PDB entry 3SDY | X-ray diffraction, 2.85 A resolution | chains A and B of the 4 polymer chains in the assembly

== Chain A ==
Protein: Hemagglutinin HA1 chain
From: Influenza A virus
UniProt: Q91MA7 (HEMA_I68A4); residues 11-329 here correspond to UniProt positions 27-345 (UniProt number = residue number + 16)
Amino-acid sequence (323 residues; row label = number of the first residue in the row):
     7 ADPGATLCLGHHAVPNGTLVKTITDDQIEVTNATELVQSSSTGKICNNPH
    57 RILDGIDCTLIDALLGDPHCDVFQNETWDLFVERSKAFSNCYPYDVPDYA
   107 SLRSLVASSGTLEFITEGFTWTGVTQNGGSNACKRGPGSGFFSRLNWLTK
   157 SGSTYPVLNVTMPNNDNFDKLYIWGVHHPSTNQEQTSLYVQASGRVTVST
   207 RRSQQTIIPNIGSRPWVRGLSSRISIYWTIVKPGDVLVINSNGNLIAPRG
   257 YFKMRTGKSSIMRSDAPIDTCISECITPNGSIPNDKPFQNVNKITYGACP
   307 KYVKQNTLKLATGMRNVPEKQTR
Disordered / not traced: 7-8, 328-329
Sequence notes: expression tag (7-10)
Disulfides: Cys52-Cys277, Cys64-Cys76, Cys97-Cys139, Cys281-Cys305
Covalent attachments: N-acetylglucosamine (NAG) linked to Asn38, Asn285; glycan linked to Asn81, Asn165
From the paper describing this entry:
  - post-translational modification sites: Asn38 (proposed by the authors, not directly observed)

== Chain B ==
Protein: Hemagglutinin HA2 chain
From: Influenza A virus
UniProt: Q91MA7 (HEMA_I68A4); residues 1-176 here correspond to UniProt positions 346-521 (UniProt number = residue number + 345)
Amino-acid sequence (176 residues; numbered 1 to 176; the number before each row is that of its first residue):
     1 GLFGAIAGFIENGWEGMIDGWYGFRHQNSEGTGQAADLKSTQAAIDQING
    51 KLNRVIEKTNEKFHQIEKEFSEVEGRIQDLEKYVEDTKIDLWSYNAELLV
   101 ALENQHTIDLTDSEMNKLFEKTGRQLRENAEDMGNGCFKIYHKCDNACIE
   151 SIRNGTYDHDVYRDEALNNRFQIKGV
Disordered / not traced: 173-176
Disulfides: Cys144-Cys148
Covalent attachments: glycan linked to Asn154
From the paper describing this entry:
  - mutagenesis - E15Q (10-fold), Q34R (100-fold), Q34T (10-fold): decreased binding to CR8020

== Interface between chain A and chain B ==
Inter-chain disulfides: Cys14(A)-Cys137(B)
Contacting residue pairs (120):
  Pro9(A) with Lys143(B)
  Gly10(A) with Ile140(B); His142(B)
  Ala11(A) with Gln27(B); Phe138(B); Lys139(B); Ile140(B), hydrogen bond (backbone-backbone)
  Thr12(A) with Arg25(B); His26(B); Gln27(B), hydrogen bond (backbone-backbone); Phe138(B)
  Leu13(A) with Phe24(B), hydrophobic; Arg25(B); Cys137(B); Phe138(B), hydrogen bond (backbone-backbone); Ile152(B), hydrophobic
  Cys14(A) with Trp14(B); Gly23(B); Phe24(B); Arg25(B), hydrogen bond (backbone-backbone); Gly136(B); Cys137(B), disulfide
  Leu15(A) with Ile10(B); Trp14(B); Gly23(B); Phe24(B), hydrophobic; Leu118(B), hydrophobic; Phe119(B), hydrophobic; Thr122(B); Gly136(B), hydrogen bond (backbone-backbone)
  Gly16(A) with Trp14(B); Tyr22(B); Gly23(B), hydrogen bond (backbone-backbone); Met115(B)
  His17(A) with Ile6(B); Ile10(B); Asn12(B); Gly13(B); Trp14(B), hydrogen bond (backbone-backbone); Met17(B); Trp21(B); Met115(B)
  His18(A) with Trp14(B); Met17(B); Gly20(B); Trp21(B), hydrogen bond (backbone-backbone)
  Ala19(A) with Gly13(B); Trp14(B), hydrogen bond (backbone-backbone); Glu15(B)
  Pro21(A) with Glu15(B)
  Val26(A) with Asn104(B)
  Lys27(A) with Glu97(B); Ala101(B); Asn104(B), hydrogen bond (backbone-side chain)
  Thr28(A) with Ala101(B); Gln105(B), hydrogen bond; Ile108(B)
  Ile29(A) with Ala101(B), hydrophobic; Leu102(B), hydrophobic; Gln105(B), hydrogen bond (backbone-side chain)
  Thr30(A) with Gln105(B), hydrogen bond
  Thr40(A) with Leu52(B)
  Leu42(A) with Val100(B), hydrophobic
  Arg109(A) with Glu67(B), salt bridge
  Ser114(A) with His64(B)
  Ser266(A) with His64(B)
  Arg269(A) with Glu67(B), salt bridge
  Asn290(A) with Asn60(B)
  Pro293(A) with Thr59(B)
  Phe294(A) with Ala96(B), hydrophobic
  Lys299(A) with Gln65(B); Lys68(B), hydrogen bond (backbone-side chain)
  Ile300(A) with Lys68(B); Glu69(B)
  Thr301(A) with Gln65(B), hydrogen bond
  Gly303(A) with Glu61(B)
  Ala304(A) with Asn60(B)
  Cys305(A) with Asn60(B); Glu61(B), hydrogen bond (backbone-backbone)
  Pro306(A) with Asn60(B)
  Lys307(A) with Thr59(B); Glu61(B); Trp92(B)
  Tyr308(A) with Ile89(B), hydrophobic
  Val309(A) with Trp92(B); Ser93(B)
  Lys310(A) with Ile89(B); Asp90(B), salt bridge; Ser93(B), hydrogen bond (backbone-side chain)
  Gln311(A) with Ser93(B), hydrogen bond (side chain-backbone); Glu97(B), hydrogen bond
  Leu314(A) with Ala96(B), hydrophobic; Glu97(B); Val100(B), hydrophobic
  Lys315(A) with Val100(B); Asn104(B), hydrogen bond (backbone-side chain)
  Leu316(A) with Leu52(B), hydrophobic; Glu103(B); Asn104(B)
  Ala317(A) with Asn104(B), hydrogen bond (backbone-side chain); Thr107(B)
  Thr318(A) with Trp21(B); Ile48(B); Leu52(B)
  Gly319(A) with Trp21(B); Thr107(B)
  Met320(A) with Ile6(B), hydrophobic; Trp21(B); Tyr22(B), hydrophobic; Thr111(B)
  Val323(A) with Ala7(B), hydrophobic; Glu11(B); Asn12(B); Gly13(B), hydrogen bond (backbone-backbone)
  Pro324(A) with Asn12(B)
  Glu325(A) with Gly13(B); Trp14(B); Glu15(B), hydrogen bond (side chain-backbone); Gly16(B)
  Lys326(A) with Asn12(B)
Also at the interface, not in a pair above, chain A (56 interface residues in all): Val20, Ile34, Val36, Ser265, Asp291, Lys292, Arg321
Also at the interface, not in a pair above, chain B (61 interface residues in all): Asn28, Val55, Ile56, Glu85, Cys144, Ile149

== Summary ==
Chain A and chain B form an interface of 56 and 61 residues respectively, with 1 disulfide bond, 23 hydrogen
bonds and 3 salt bridges. Polar contacts include Arg109(A)-Glu67(B), Arg269(A)-Glu67(B) and
Lys310(A)-Asp90(B). The paper reports that E15Q, Q34R and Q34T of chain B reduce binding to CR8020; a
modification site at Asn38(A).
Here chain A is Hemagglutinin HA1 chain and chain B is Hemagglutinin HA2 chain, both from Influenza A virus.
Entry 3SDY (Crystal Structure of Broadly Neutralizing Antibody CR8020 Bound to the Influenza A H3
Hemagglutinin) was determined by X-ray diffraction.
